Entry 5ZX9 (X-ray diffraction, 1.55 A resolution); this record covers chain A.

[Chain A]
Name: Alanine and proline-rich secreted protein Apa
Organism: Mycobacterium tuberculosis (strain ATCC 25618 / H37Rv)
UniProt: P9WIR7 (APA_MYCTU); residue numbers follow UniProt; this construct covers 1-325
Sequence (325 residues; row label = number of the first residue in the row):
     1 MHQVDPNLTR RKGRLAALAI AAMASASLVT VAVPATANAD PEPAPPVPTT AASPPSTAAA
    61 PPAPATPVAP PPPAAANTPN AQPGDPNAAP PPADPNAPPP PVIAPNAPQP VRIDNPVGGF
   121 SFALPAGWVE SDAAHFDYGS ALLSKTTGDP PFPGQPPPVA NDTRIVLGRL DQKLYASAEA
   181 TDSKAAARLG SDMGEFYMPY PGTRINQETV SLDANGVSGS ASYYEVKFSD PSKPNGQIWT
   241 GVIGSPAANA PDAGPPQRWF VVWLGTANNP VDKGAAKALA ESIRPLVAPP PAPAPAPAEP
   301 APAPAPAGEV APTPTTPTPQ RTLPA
Unresolved in the structure: 1-109, 176-179, 247-255, 288-325
Swiss-Prot annotation at these positions:
  - region: D85 to A107 (3 X 4 AA approximate repeats of [DA]-P-N-A)
  - glycosylation: T49 (O-linked (Man...) threonine), T57 (O-linked (Man...) threonine), T66 (O-linked (Man) threonine), T316 (O-linked (Man...) threonine)

[Overview]
Chain A is Alanine and proline-rich secreted protein Apa (Mycobacterium tuberculosis (strain ATCC 25618 /
H37Rv)); the structure, Crystal structure of apo form fibronectin-binding protein Apa from Mycobacterium
tuberculosis, was determined by X-ray diffraction (same publication as 5ZXA).
